Entry 8OUI (electron microscopy, 3.39 A resolution); this record covers chains C and D of the 4 polymer chains in the assembly.

== Chain C ==
Molecule: Neutral amino acid transporter B(0)
Source organism: Homo sapiens
Chain sequence (549 residues; row label = number of the first residue in the row; numbers below 1 keep their minus sign (Met-7 is residue -7)):
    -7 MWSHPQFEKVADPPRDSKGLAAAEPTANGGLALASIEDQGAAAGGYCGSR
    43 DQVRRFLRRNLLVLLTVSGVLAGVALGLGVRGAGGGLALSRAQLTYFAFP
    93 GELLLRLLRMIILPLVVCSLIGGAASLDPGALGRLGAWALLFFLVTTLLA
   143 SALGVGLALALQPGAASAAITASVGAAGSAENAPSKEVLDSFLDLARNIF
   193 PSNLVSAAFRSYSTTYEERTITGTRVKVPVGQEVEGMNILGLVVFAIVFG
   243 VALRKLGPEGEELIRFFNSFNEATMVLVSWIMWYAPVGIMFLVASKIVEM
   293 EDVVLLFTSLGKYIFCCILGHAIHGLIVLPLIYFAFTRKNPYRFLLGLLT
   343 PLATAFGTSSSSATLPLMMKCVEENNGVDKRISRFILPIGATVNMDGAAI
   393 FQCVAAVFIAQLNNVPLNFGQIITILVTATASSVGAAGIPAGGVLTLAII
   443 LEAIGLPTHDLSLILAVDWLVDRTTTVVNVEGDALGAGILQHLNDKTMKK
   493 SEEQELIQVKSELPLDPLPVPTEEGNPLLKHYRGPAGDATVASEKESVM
Disordered / not traced: -7 to 42, 160-176, 489-541
Ligand contacts: alanine (ALA): Ser351, Ser352, Ser353, Met387, Ala390, Ala429, Gly430, Ile431, Pro432, Gly434, Gly435, Asp464, Thr467, Thr468, Asn471

== Chain D ==
Molecule: Suppressyn
Source organism: Homo sapiens
UniProt: M5A8F1 (SUPYN_HUMAN); residues 1-160 here = UniProt positions 1-160
Chain sequence (160 residues; each row starts with the number of its first residue):
     1 MACIYPTTFYTSLPTKSLNMGISLTTILILSVAVLLSTAAPPSCRECYQS
    51 LHYRGEMQQYFTYHTHIERSCYGNLIEECVESGKSYYKVKNLGVCGSRNG
   101 AICPRGKQWLCFTKIGQWGVNTQVLEDIKREQIIAKAKASKPTTPPENRP
   151 RHFHSFIQKL
Disordered / not traced: 1-39, 53-56, 141-160
Disulfides: Cys44-Cys79, Cys47-Cys111, Cys71-Cys103

== Interface between chain C and chain D ==
Pairs across the interface (28; chain C residue first):
  Arg202(C) with Asn99(D)
  Thr207(C) with Asn74(D)
  Tyr208(C) with Asn74(D), hydrogen bond (backbone-side chain)
  Glu209(C) with Arg69(D), salt bridge; Gly73(D); Asn74(D)
  Glu210(C) with Asn74(D); Leu75(D); Ile76(D)
  Arg211(C) with Arg69(D); Tyr72(D), hydrogen bond; Ile76(D); Tyr87(D); Ile128(D); Glu131(D), salt bridge
  Thr212(C) with Ile76(D), hydrogen bond (side chain-backbone); Glu77(D); Glu78(D)
  Thr214(C) with Ala40(D); Glu78(D), hydrogen bond (backbone-side chain)
  Val220(C) with Ile134(D), hydrophobic
  Val222(C) with Arg69(D)
  Gln224(C) with Arg69(D); Ser70(D); Tyr72(D); Gly73(D)
  Val226(C) with Asn99(D)
  Glu227(C) with Asn99(D)
Also at the interface, not in a pair above, chain C (17 interface residues in all): Phe201, Ile213, Arg217, Glu225
Also at the interface, not in a pair above, chain D (19 interface residues in all): Arg98, Gly100, Asp127, Ala135

== Summary ==
17 residues of chain C face 19 of chain D across their interface, with 4 hydrogen bonds and 2 salt bridges.
Polar pairs include Glu209(C)-Arg69(D), Arg211(C)-Glu131(D) and Tyr208(C)-Asn74(D). Chain C binds alanine.
Here chain C is Neutral amino acid transporter B(0) and chain D is Suppressyn, both from Homo sapiens. Entry
8OUI (Complex of ASCT2 with Suppressyn) was determined by electron microscopy together with 8OUD, 8OUH and
8OUJ from the same study.
